Entry 3ZC1 (X-ray diffraction, 3.27 A resolution); this record covers chains A and E of the 8 polymer chains in the assembly.

[Chain A (and E)]
Protein: Aftrax
From: Archaeoglobus fulgidus
Notes: chain E of this document is another copy of the same molecule, construct and numbering; everything in this record applies to it too
UniProt: O28024 (O28024_ARCFU); residues 1-196 here = UniProt positions 1-196
Sequence (199 residues; row label = number of the first residue in the row; numbers below 1 keep their minus sign (Gly-2 is residue -2)):
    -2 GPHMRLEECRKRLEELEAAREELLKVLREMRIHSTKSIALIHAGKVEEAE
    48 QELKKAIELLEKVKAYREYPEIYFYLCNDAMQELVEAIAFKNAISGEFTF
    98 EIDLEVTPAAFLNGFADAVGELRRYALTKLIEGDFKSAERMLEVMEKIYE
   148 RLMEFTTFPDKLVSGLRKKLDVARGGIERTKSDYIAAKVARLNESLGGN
Not modelled in the structure: -2 to 0, 191-196
Differences from the reference sequence: expression tag (-2 to 0)
From the paper describing this entry:
  - catalytic residues: Asp114
  - contacts within the chain: Asp114-Lys166
  - mutagenesis - D114A: abolished catalytic activity on 14 bp siRNA-like duplex
  - catalytic residues: Glu80 (by similarity / conservation)

[How chain A and chain E interact]
Pairs across the interface - 6 pairs, chain A then chain E:
  Glu14(A) - Lys33(E)
  Glu18(A) - Arg25(E)  salt bridge
  Leu21(A) - Arg25(E)
  Arg25(A) - Glu18(E)  salt bridge
  Arg25(A) - Leu21(E)
  Lys33(A) - Glu14(E)
Other interface residues (no listed pair), chain A (6 interface residues in all): Ile29
Other interface residues (no listed pair), chain E (6 interface residues in all): Ile29

[Overview]
Chain A and chain E each contribute 6 residues to their interface; the contacts include 2 salt bridges. Its
one salt-bridged contact is Glu18(A)-Arg25(E). The paper reports catalytic residues Asp114(A) and Glu80(A);
D114A of chain A abolishes catalytic activity on 14 bp siRNA-like duplex.
Chain A and chain E are both Aftrax (Archaeoglobus fulgidus); the structure, Crystal structure of AfC3PO, was
determined by X-ray diffraction, deposited together with 3ZC0.
